2AOV - chain A; structure by X-ray diffraction, 2.48 A resolution.

== Chain A ==
Name: Histamine N-methyltransferase
Organism: Homo sapiens
Notes: EC 2.1.1.8
UniProtKB: P50135 (HNMT_HUMAN); residue numbers follow UniProt; this construct covers 1-292
Sequence (292 residues; each row starts with the number of its first residue):
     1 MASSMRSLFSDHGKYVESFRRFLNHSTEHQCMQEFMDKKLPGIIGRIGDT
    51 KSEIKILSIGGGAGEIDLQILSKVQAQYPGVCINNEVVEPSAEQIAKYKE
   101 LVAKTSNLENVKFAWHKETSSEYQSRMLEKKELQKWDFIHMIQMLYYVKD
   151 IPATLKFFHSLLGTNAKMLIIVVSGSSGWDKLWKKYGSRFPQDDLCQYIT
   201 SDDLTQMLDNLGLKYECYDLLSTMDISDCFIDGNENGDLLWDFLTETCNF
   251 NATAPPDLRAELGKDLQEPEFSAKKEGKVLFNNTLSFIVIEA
Disordered / not traced: 1-4
Residues lining bound ligands:
  - 4-(dimethylamino)butyl imidothiocarbamate (4DI): Tyr15, Ile59, Gly60, Val88, Glu89, Pro90, Thr119, Ser120, Met144, Tyr147
  - metoprine (C2M; 5-(3,4-dichlorophenyl)-6-methylpyrimidine-2,4-diamine): Tyr15, Phe19, Phe22, Glu28, Gln143, Tyr146, Tyr147, Val173, Trp179, Trp183, Gln197, Tyr198, Phe243, Glu246
UniProt features mapped onto this chain:
  - binding site (substrate): Glu28, Asn283
  - binding site (S-adenosyl-L-methionine): Gly60, Glu89, Gln94, Ser120, Ile142
  - natural variant: Gly60 (G60D: In MRT51), Leu208 (L208P: In MRT51)
What the authors report for this chain:
  - conformationally variable residues (order/disorder transition, side-chain flip): Phe9, Phe19
  - binding site for metoprine: Glu28, Gln143, Tyr146, Tyr147, Val173, Trp179, Trp183, Cys196, Gln197, Tyr198, Phe243, Glu246, Asn283
  - catalytic residues: Glu28, Gln143, Asn283 (citing earlier work)

== Summary ==
Chain A binds 4-(dimethylamino)butyl imidothiocarbamate and metoprine. UniProt lists substrate-binding
residues Glu28 and Asn283 and 5 S-adenosyl-L-methionine-binding residues. From the paper: catalytic residues
Glu28, Gln143 and Asn283; a binding site for metoprine at Glu28, Gln143 and Tyr146 among others.
Chain A is Histamine N-methyltransferase (Homo sapiens); the structure, Histamine Methyltransferase Complexed
with the Antifolate Drug Metoprine, was determined by X-ray diffraction, deposited together with 2AOT, 2AOU,
2AOW and 2AOX.
